6CNC - chains M and N of the 21 polymer chains in the assembly; structure by electron microscopy, 4.10 A resolution (low resolution: residue-level contacts below are approximate; hydrogen-bond / salt-bridge calls are withheld).

[Chain M]
Name: DNA-directed RNA polymerase III subunit RPC5
Source organism: Saccharomyces cerevisiae (strain ATCC 204508 / S288c)
Reference sequence: P36121 (RPC5_YEAST); residue numbers follow UniProt; this construct covers 1-282
Amino-acid sequence (282 residues; each row starts with the number of its first residue):
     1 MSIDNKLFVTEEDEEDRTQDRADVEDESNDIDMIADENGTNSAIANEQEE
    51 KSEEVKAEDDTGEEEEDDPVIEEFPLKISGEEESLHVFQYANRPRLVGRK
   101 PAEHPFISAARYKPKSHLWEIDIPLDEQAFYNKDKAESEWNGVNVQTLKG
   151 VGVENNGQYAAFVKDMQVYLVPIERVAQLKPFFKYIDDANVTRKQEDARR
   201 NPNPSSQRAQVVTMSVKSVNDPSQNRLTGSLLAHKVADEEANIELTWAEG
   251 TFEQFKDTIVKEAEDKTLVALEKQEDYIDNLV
Unresolved in the structure: 1-70, 197-224, 263-282
Curated features (UniProtKB/Swiss-Prot):
  - modified residue: Thr61 (Phosphothreonine)

[Chain N]
Name: DNA-directed RNA polymerase III subunit RPC4
Source organism: Saccharomyces cerevisiae (strain ATCC 204508 / S288c)
Reference sequence: P25441 (RPC4_YEAST); residue numbers follow UniProt; this construct covers 1-422
Amino-acid sequence (422 residues; each row starts with the number of its first residue):
     1 MSSNKGNGRLPSLKDSSSNGGGSAKPSLKFKPKAVARKSKEEREAAASKV
    51 KLEEESKRGNDKKHFNNKNKRVTGAGGQQRRMAKYLNNTHVISSGPLAAG
   101 NFVSEKGDLRRGFIKSEGSGSSLVQKGLETIDNGAESSENEAEDDDNEGV
   151 ASKSKKKFNMGKEFEARNLIEDEDDGESEKSSDVDMDDEEWRSKRIEQLF
   201 PVRPVRVRHEDVETVKREIQEALSEKPTREPTPSVKTEPVGTGLQSYLEE
   251 RERQVNEKLADLGLEKEFQSVDGKEAAAELELLNADHQHILRKLKKMNNK
   301 PERFMVFQLPTRLPAFERPAVKEEKEDMETQASDPSKKKKNIKKKDTKDA
   351 LSTRELAGKVGSIRVHKSGKLSVKIGNVVMDIGKGAETTFLQDVIALSIA
   401 DDASSAELLGRVDGKIVVTPQI
Unresolved in the structure: 1-273, 321-359
Curated features (UniProtKB/Swiss-Prot):
  - motif: Lys25 to Lys29 (Nuclear localization signal)
  - modified residue: Ser137 (Phosphoserine), Ser138 (Phosphoserine), Ser178 (Phosphoserine), Ser182 (Phosphoserine), Ser224 (Phosphoserine), Thr228 (Phosphothreonine), Thr232 (Phosphothreonine)

[How chain M and chain N interact]
Residue-residue contacts (99):
  Ile71(M) with Arg364(N); Val365(N); His366(N); Lys367(N)
  Glu72(M) with Arg364(N)
  Glu73(M) with Ile363(N); Arg364(N)
  Phe74(M) with Ser362(N); Ile363(N); Arg364(N)
  Pro75(M) with Ser362(N)
  Leu76(M) with Val360(N); Gly361(N); Ser362(N); Ile363(N)
  Lys77(M) with Val360(N)
  Ile78(M) with Val360(N)
  Glu83(M) with Ser398(N); Ile399(N); Ala400(N); Asp401(N)
  Ser84(M) with Ser398(N)
  Leu85(M) with Leu397(N); Ser398(N)
  His86(M) with Ala396(N); Leu397(N); Ile399(N)
  Val87(M) with Val394(N); Ile395(N); Ala396(N)
  Phe88(M) with Asp393(N); Val394(N); Ile395(N); Leu397(N)
  Gln89(M) with Gln392(N); Asp393(N); Val394(N)
  Tyr90(M) with Gln392(N); Asp393(N); Ile395(N)
  Ala91(M) with Gln392(N)
  Asn92(M) with Gln392(N)
  Arg93(M) with Gln392(N); Asp393(N)
  Pro94(M) with Leu391(N); Gln392(N); Asp393(N)
  Arg95(M) with Phe390(N); Leu391(N); Arg411(N); Asp413(N)
  Glu103(M) with Asp393(N)
  His104(M) with Ile395(N); Leu408(N)
  Trp119(M) with Ile399(N)
  Asn156(M) with Thr311(N)
  Gly157(M) with Phe307(N); Gln308(N); Leu309(N)
  Gln158(M) with Phe307(N); Gln308(N)
  Tyr159(M) with Val306(N); Phe307(N); Leu309(N)
  Ala160(M) with Met305(N); Val306(N)
  Ala161(M) with Phe304(N); Met305(N)
  Val163(M) with Met297(N); Asn298(N); Asn299(N); Lys300(N)
  Lys164(M) with Asn298(N); Lys300(N)
  Asp165(M) with Asn298(N); Lys300(N)
  Met166(M) with Asn298(N)
  Leu170(M) with Phe307(N); Leu309(N)
  Gln178(M) with Gln392(N)
  Leu245(M) with Asp402(N); Ser405(N)
  Thr246(M) with Ser404(N); Ser405(N); Ala406(N)
  Trp247(M) with Ser405(N); Ala406(N); Leu408(N)
  Ala248(M) with Ala406(N); Glu407(N); Leu408(N)
  Gly250(M) with Glu407(N)
  Thr251(M) with Glu302(N)
  Gln254(M) with Glu302(N); Glu407(N); Leu409(N)
  Phe255(M) with Lys300(N); Pro301(N); Glu302(N)
Interface residues without a listed pair, chain M (49 interface residues in all): Glu82, Phe162, Ile173, Glu249, Glu253
Interface residues without a listed pair, chain N (46 interface residues in all): Arg303, Ala403, Val412, Gly414

[Overview]
49 residues of chain M face 46 of chain N across their interface.
Chain M is DNA-directed RNA polymerase III subunit RPC5 and chain N is DNA-directed RNA polymerase III subunit
RPC4, both from Saccharomyces cerevisiae (strain ATCC 204508 / S288c); the structure, Yeast RNA polymerase III
open complex, was determined by electron microscopy together with 6CNB, 6CND and 6CNF from the same study.
